2GTL - chains N and O of the 15 polymer chains in the assembly; structure by X-ray diffraction, 3.50 A resolution.

[Chain N]
Molecule: Extracellular hemoglobin linker L2 subunit
From: Lumbricus terrestris
Reference sequence: Q2I743 (Q2I743_LUMTE); residues 10-229 here correspond to UniProt positions 47-266 (UniProt number = residue number + 37)
Sequence (220 residues; each row starts with the number of its first residue):
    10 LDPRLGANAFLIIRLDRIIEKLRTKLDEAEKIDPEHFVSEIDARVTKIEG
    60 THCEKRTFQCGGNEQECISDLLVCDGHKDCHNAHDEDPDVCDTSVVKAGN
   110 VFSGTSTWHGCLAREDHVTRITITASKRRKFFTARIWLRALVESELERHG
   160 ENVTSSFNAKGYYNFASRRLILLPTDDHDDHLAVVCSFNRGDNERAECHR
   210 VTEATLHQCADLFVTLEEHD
Disulfide bonds: Cys62-Cys76, Cys69-Cys89, Cys83-Cys100, Cys120-Cys218, Cys195-Cys207
Metal / ion sites: Ca2+: Leu81, Asp84, His86, Asp88, Asp94, Glu95
Ligand contacts: Zn2+ (ZN): Arg123, Ser153, Ser164, Phe166, His190, Arg209

[Chain O]
Molecule: Extracellular hemoglobin linker L3 subunit
From: Lumbricus terrestris
Reference sequence: Q2I742 (Q2I742_LUMTE); residues 8-222 here correspond to UniProt positions 26-240 (UniProt number = residue number + 18)
Sequence (215 residues; numbered 8 to 222; the number before each row is that of its first residue):
     8 QSHDEIIDKLIERTNKITTSISHVESLLDDRLDPKRIRKAGSLRHRVEEL
    58 EDPSCDEHEHQCGGDDPQCISKLFVCDGHNDCRNGEDEKDCTLPTKAGDK
   108 FIGDVCFDHCTKRRPEHMTLAFESSSIAAFFTPIADLHVHIEIESETDED
   158 ESEVSMPADGEYSFADHRLTIHPPEEDGLGLVGEFDGYNFDRFVGHIVHE
   208 LSEEVCAEFIFHRKK
Differences from the reference sequence: conflict Cys113 (Val131 in Q2I742)
Disulfide bonds: Cys62-Cys76, Cys69-Cys89, Cys83-Cys98, Cys117-Cys213
Metal / ion sites: Ca2+: Phe81, Asp84, His86, Asp88, Asp94, Glu95

[How chain N and chain O interact]
Pairs across the interface (41):
  Arg13(N) with Ile14(O)
  Leu14(N) with Ile14(O), hydrophobic
  Asn17(N) with Leu17(O); Ile18(O); Thr21(O), hydrogen bond
  Leu20(N) with Thr21(O)
  Ile21(N) with Thr21(O)
  Leu24(N) with Thr21(O); Ile24(O), hydrophobic; Thr25(O); Ile28(O), hydrophobic
  Ile27(N) with Ile28(O), hydrophobic
  Ile28(N) with Ile28(O), hydrophobic
  Leu31(N) with Ile28(O); Val31(O), hydrophobic
  Lys34(N) with Glu32(O), salt bridge; Leu35(O); Asp36(O), salt bridge
  Leu35(N) with Leu35(O), hydrophobic
  Glu37(N) with Leu39(O)
  Ala38(N) with Leu35(O), hydrophobic; Arg38(O), hydrogen bond (backbone-side chain); Leu39(O), hydrophobic
  Ile41(N) with Arg38(O), hydrogen bond (backbone-side chain); Ile44(O), hydrophobic
  Asp42(N) with Arg38(O)
  Pro43(N) with Arg38(O)
  Phe46(N) with Ala47(O)
  Ile50(N) with Leu50(O), hydrophobic; Val54(O), hydrophobic
  Arg53(N) with Val54(O); Glu58(O), salt bridge
  Ile57(N) with Leu57(O), hydrophobic
  Gly113(N) with Asp73(O)
  Thr114(N) with Asp73(O), hydrogen bond (backbone-side chain); Arg90(O)
  Arg204(N) with Asp72(O), salt bridge
  Phe222(N) with Asp72(O); Asp73(O); Pro74(O), hydrophobic
  Thr224(N) with Asp72(O)
Interface residues without a listed pair, chain N (27 interface residues in all): Glu49, Val54
Interface residues without a listed pair, chain O (27 interface residues in all): Asp15, Asn22, Arg51, Glu55

[Overview]
The chain N/chain O interface involves 27 residues from each chain; the contacts include 4 hydrogen bonds and
4 salt bridges. Among the polar pairs are Lys34(N)-Glu32(O), Lys34(N)-Asp36(O) and Arg53(N)-Glu58(O). Bound to
chain N: Zn2+.
Chain N is Extracellular hemoglobin linker L2 subunit and chain O is Extracellular hemoglobin linker L3
subunit, both from Lumbricus terrestris; the structure, Lumbricus Erythrocruorin at 3.5A resolution, was
determined by X-ray diffraction.
